6QCM - chains F and J of the 60 polymer chains in the assembly; structure by electron microscopy, 4.21 A resolution (low resolution: residue-level contacts below are approximate; hydrogen-bond / salt-bridge calls are withheld).

[Chain F]
Name: RsbR protein
Organism: Listeria monocytogenes EGD-e
Reference sequence: Q8Y8K9 (Q8Y8K9_LISMO); residues 147-275 here = UniProt positions 147-275
Amino-acid sequence (129 residues; row label = number of the first residue in the row):
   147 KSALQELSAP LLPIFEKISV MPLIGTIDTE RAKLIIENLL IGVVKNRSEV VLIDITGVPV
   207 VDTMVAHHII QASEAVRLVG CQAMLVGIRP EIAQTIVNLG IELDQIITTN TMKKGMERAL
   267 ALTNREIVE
Not modelled in the structure: 238-250
Reported in the primary citation:
  - post-translational modification sites: Thr-175, Thr-209 (citing earlier work)
  - mutagenesis - T175A/T209A, Q217L/E220L/T254A/R264L: abolished growth

[Chain J]
Name: RsbS protein
Organism: Listeria monocytogenes EGD-e
Reference sequence: Q92DC5 (Q92DC5_LISMO); residues 1-118 here = UniProt positions 1-118
Amino-acid sequence (118 residues; numbered 1 to 118; the number before each row is that of its first residue):
     1 MGIPILKLGE CLLISIQSEL DDHTAVEFQE DLLAKIHETS ARGVVIDITS IDFIDSFIAK
    61 ILGDVVSMSK LMGAKVVVTG IQPAVAITLI ELGITFSGVL SAMDLESGLE KLKQELGE
Reported in the primary citation:
  - post-translational modification sites: Ser-56 (citing earlier work)
  - mutagenesis - S56A: abolished growth

[How chain F and chain J interact]
Contacting residue pairs - 20 pairs, chain F then chain J:
  Cys-227(F) / His-37(J)
  Cys-227(F) / Leu-71(J)
  Gln-228(F) / His-37(J)
  Gln-228(F) / Met-72(J)
  Ala-229(F) / His-37(J)
  Ala-229(F) / Met-72(J)
  Val-232(F) / Met-68(J)
  Val-232(F) / Leu-71(J)
  Val-232(F) / Met-72(J)
  Gly-233(F) / Met-68(J)
  Arg-235(F) / Asp-64(J)
  Arg-235(F) / Met-68(J)
  Arg-235(F) / Leu-71(J)
  Thr-254(F) / Lys-70(J)
  Thr-254(F) / Leu-71(J)
  Thr-255(F) / Met-72(J)
  Asn-256(F) / Ser-40(J)
  Asn-256(F) / Ala-41(J)
  Asn-256(F) / Met-72(J)
  Lys-260(F) / Arg-42(J)
Other interface residues (no listed pair), chain J (12 interface residues in all): Leu-33, Ser-67, Gly-73
The authors on this interface:
  - interface residues, chain F: Thr-254(F)

[Overview]
Chain F and chain J form an interface of 10 and 12 residues respectively. The paper reports that T175A/T209A
and Q217L/E220L/T254A/R264L of chain F abolish growth; the interface residue Thr-254(F).
Here chain F is RsbR protein and chain J is RsbS protein, both from Listeria monocytogenes EGD-e. Entry 6QCM
(Cryo em structure of the Listeria stressosome) was determined by electron microscopy.
